8JRV - chains R and A of the 6 polymer chains in the assembly; structure by electron microscopy, 3.30 A resolution.

[Chain R]
Name: HA signal peptide, HPC4 purification tag, Glucagon receptor, C-terminal tail of Vasopressin V2 receptor
From: Influenza A virus (strain A/Victoria/3/1975 H3N2)
UniProt: chimeric construct of P03435, P04070, P47871, P30518: residues -14 to 1 from P03435 (HEMA_I75A3) positions 1-16 (UniProt number = residue number + 15); residues 5-16 from P04070 positions 205-216 (UniProt number = residue number + 200); residues 27-1342 from P47871 positions 27-432 (offset varies); residues 1343-1371 from P30518 positions 343-371 (UniProt number = residue number - 1000)
Sequence (476 residues; row label = number of the first residue in the row; note: 910 numbers in that range are skipped by the numbering (no residue carries them; nothing is unmodelled there); numbers below 1 keep their minus sign (Met-14 is residue -14)):
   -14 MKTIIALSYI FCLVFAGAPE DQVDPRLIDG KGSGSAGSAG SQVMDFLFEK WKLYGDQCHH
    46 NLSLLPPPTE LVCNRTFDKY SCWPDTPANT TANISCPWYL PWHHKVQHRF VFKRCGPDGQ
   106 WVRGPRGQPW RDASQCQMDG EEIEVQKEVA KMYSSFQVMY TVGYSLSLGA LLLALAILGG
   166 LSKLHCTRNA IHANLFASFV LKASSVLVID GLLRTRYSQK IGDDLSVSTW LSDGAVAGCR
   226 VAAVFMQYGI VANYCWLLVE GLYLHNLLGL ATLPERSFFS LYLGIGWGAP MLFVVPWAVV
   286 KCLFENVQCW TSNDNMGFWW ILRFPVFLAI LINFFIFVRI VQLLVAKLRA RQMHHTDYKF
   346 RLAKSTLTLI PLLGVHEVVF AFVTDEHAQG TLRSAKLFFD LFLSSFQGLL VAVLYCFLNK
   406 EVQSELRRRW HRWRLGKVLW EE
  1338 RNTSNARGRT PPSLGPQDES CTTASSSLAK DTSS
Disordered / not traced: -14 to 26, 48-126, 209-212, 368-378, 1338-1355, 1368-1371
Disulfide bonds: Cys224-Cys294
Modified residues: Ser1357, Ser1362, Ser1363, Ser1364 (phosphoserine; SEP); Thr1360 (phosphothreonine; TPO)
Differences from the reference sequence: linker (2-4, 17-26)
Swiss-Prot annotation at these positions:
  - site: Arg11, Leu12 (Cleavage)
What the authors report for this chain:
  - binding site for glucagon: Arg414
  - mutagenesis - L329A, K332A, R336A, R346A, R413A (112-205-fold), R414A (112-205-fold): decreased binding to Beta-arrestin 1 and single-chain fragment variable 30 (scFv30) (chain A)
  - mutagenesis - G165W, S167A: unchanged binding to Beta-arrestin 1 and single-chain fragment variable 30 (scFv30) (chain A)
  - mutagenesis - H416A, L420A, V423A, L424A, W425A: decreased localization to rGFP-CAAX
  - mutagenesis - R413A: decreased localization to endocytosis
  - conformationally variable residues (side-chain flip): Arg308
  - mutagenesis - H416A, L420A, V423A, L424A, W425A: decreased localization to Rluc8-betaarr2
  - mutagenesis - R413A: decreased localization to recruitment at the plasma membrane

[Chain A]
Name: Beta-arrestin 1 and single-chain fragment variable 30 (scFv30)
From: Homo sapiens
Notes: antibody fragment or engineered binder
Sequence (627 residues; each row starts with the number of its first residue):
     1 MGDKGTRVFK KASPNGKLTV YLGKRDFVDH IDLVEPVDGV VLVDPEYLKE RRVYVTLTAA
    61 FRYGREDLDV LGLTFRKDLF VANVQSFPPA PEDKKPLTRL QERLIKKLGE HAYPFTFEIP
   121 PNLPSSVTLQ PGPEDTGKAI GVDYEVKAFV AENLEEKIHK RNSVRLVIEK VQYAPERPGP
   181 QPTAETTRQF LMSDKPLHLE ASLDKEIYYH GEPISVNVHV TNNTNKTVKK IKISVRQYAD
   241 IVLFNTAQYK VPVAMEEADD TVAPSSTFSK VYTLTPFLAN NREKRGLALD GKLKHEDTNL
   301 ASSTLLREGA NREILGIIVS YKVKVKLVVS RGGLLGDLAS SDVAVELPFT LMHPKPKEEP
   361 PHREVPEHET PVDTNLSDIQ MTQSPSSLSA SVGDRVTITC RASQSVSSAV AWYQQKPGKA
   421 PKLLIYSASS LYSGVPSRFS GSRSGTDFTL TISSLQPEDF ATYYCQQYKY VPVTFGQGTK
   481 VEIKGTTAAS GSSGGSSSGA EVQLVESGGG LVQPGGSLRL SCAASGFNVY SSSIHWVRQA
   541 PGKGLEWVAS ISSYYGYTYY ADSVKGRFTI SADTSKNTAY LQMNSLRAED TAVYYCARSR
   601 QFWYSGLDYW GQGTLVTVSS AHHHHHH
Disordered / not traced: 1-5, 66-74, 370-627
Small-molecule neighbours: glucagon (PIO; [(2R)-2-octanoyloxy-3-[oxidanyl-[(1R,2R,3S,4R,5R,6S)-2,3,6-tris(oxidanyl)-4,5-diphosphonooxy-cyclohexyl]oxy-phosphoryl]oxy-propyl] octanoate): Arg236, Lys324, Lys326, Ser340, Glu346
What the authors report for this chain:
  - binding site for glucagon: Arg236, Lys324, Lys326
  - mutagenesis - K232Q/R236Q/K250Q (15-fold): decreased binding to HA signal peptide, HPC4 purification tag, Glucagon receptor, C-terminal tail of Vasopressin V2 receptor (chain R)
  - conformationally variable residues (domain motion, order/disorder transition): Glu66 to Leu73, Asp135

[Interface between chain R and chain A]
Residue-residue contacts (45):
  His170(R) - Arg188(A)
  Ser265(R) - Met192(A)
  His416(R) - Asn245(A)  hydrogen bond
  Arg417(R) - Ala247(A)
  Arg417(R) - Gln248(A)  hydrogen bond (side chain-backbone)
  Arg417(R) - Tyr249(A)
  Leu420(R) - Ile241(A)
  Leu420(R) - Asn245(A)
  Leu420(R) - Ala247(A)  hydrophobic
  Leu420(R) - Tyr249(A)
  Gly421(R) - Tyr249(A)  hydrogen bond (backbone-side chain)
  Leu424(R) - Tyr63(A)
  Leu424(R) - Ile140(A)
  Leu424(R) - Ile241(A)  hydrophobic
  Leu424(R) - Leu243(A)  hydrophobic
  Trp425(R) - Tyr249(A)  hydrophobic
  Trp425(R) - Arg285(A)
  Trp425(R) - Gly286(A)
  Glu1356(R) - Pro14(A)
  Ser1357(R) - Lys11(A)
  Ser1357(R) - Arg165(A)
  Cys1358(R) - Lys11(A)  hydrogen bond (backbone-side chain)
  Cys1358(R) - Ala12(A)
  Thr1360(R) - Lys10(A)
  Thr1360(R) - Lys11(A)
  Thr1360(R) - Arg25(A)
  Thr1360(R) - Leu166(A)
  Ala1361(R) - Phe9(A)
  Ala1361(R) - Lys10(A)  hydrogen bond (backbone-backbone)
  Ser1362(R) - Arg7(A)
  Ser1362(R) - Val8(A)
  Ser1363(R) - Arg7(A)
  Ser1363(R) - Val8(A)  hydrogen bond (backbone-backbone)
  Ser1363(R) - Lys10(A)
  Ser1363(R) - Tyr21(A)
  Ser1363(R) - Lys107(A)
  Ser1364(R) - Arg7(A)
  Ser1364(R) - Lys107(A)
  Leu1365(R) - Thr6(A)  hydrogen bond (backbone-backbone)
  Leu1365(R) - Val8(A)  hydrophobic
  Leu1365(R) - Arg103(A)
  Leu1365(R) - Leu104(A)  hydrophobic
  Leu1365(R) - Lys107(A)
  Ala1366(R) - Arg103(A)  hydrogen bond (backbone-side chain)
  Lys1367(R) - Arg103(A)
Other interface residues (no listed pair), chain R (21 interface residues in all): Val423, Thr1359
Other interface residues (no listed pair), chain A (34 interface residues in all): Phe61, Leu100, Leu129, Lys160, Arg161, Val242, Thr246
The authors on this interface:
  - specific contacts: His416(R)-Asn245(A) (hydrogen bond), Arg417(R)-Gln248(A) (hydrogen bond), Trp425(R)-Arg285(A), Tyr249(A)-Trp425(R), Gly286(A)-Trp425(R)
  - interface residues, chain R: Leu420(R), Val423(R), Leu424(R), Trp425(R)
  - interface residues, chain A: Tyr63(A), Leu129(A), Gln189(A), Ile241(A), Leu243(A), Ala247(A), Tyr249(A)

[Overview]
21 residues of chain R and 34 residues of chain A are in contact; the contacts include 8 hydrogen bonds. Among
the polar pairs are His416(R)-Asn245(A), Arg417(R)-Gln248(A) and Gly421(R)-Tyr249(A). The paper describes
hydrogen bonds between His416(R) and Asn245(A) and Arg417(R) and Gln248(A); contacts between Trp425(R) and
Arg285(A), Tyr249(A) and Trp425(R) and Gly286(A) and Trp425(R). The paper reports a binding site for glucagon
at Arg414(R) and Arg236(A) among others; L329A, K332A and R336A of chain R, among others, reduce binding to
Beta-arrestin 1 and single-chain fragment variable 30 (scFv30) (chain A); 14 substitutions were tested in all.
Here chain R is HA signal peptide, HPC4 purification tag, Glucagon receptor, C-terminal tail of Vasopressin V2
receptor (Influenza A virus (strain A/Victoria/3/1975 H3N2)) and chain A is Beta-arrestin 1 and single-chain
fragment variable 30 (scFv30) (Homo sapiens). Entry 8JRV (Cryo-EM structure of the glucagon receptor bound to
glucagon and beta-arrestin 1) was determined by electron microscopy together with 8JRU from the same study.
